PDB entry 7E70 | X-ray diffraction, 2.50 A resolution | chain A

[Chain A]
Molecule: Archaeal-type opsin 1, Archaeal-type opsin 2
Source organism: Chlamydomonas reinhardtii
UniProt: chimeric construct of Q93WP2, Q8RUT8: residues 1-245 from Q93WP2 (Q93WP2_CHLRE) positions 1-245 (same numbers); residues 246-348 from Q8RUT8 positions 207-309 (UniProt number = residue number - 39)
Sequence (356 residues; numbered 1 to 356; the number before each row is that of its first residue):
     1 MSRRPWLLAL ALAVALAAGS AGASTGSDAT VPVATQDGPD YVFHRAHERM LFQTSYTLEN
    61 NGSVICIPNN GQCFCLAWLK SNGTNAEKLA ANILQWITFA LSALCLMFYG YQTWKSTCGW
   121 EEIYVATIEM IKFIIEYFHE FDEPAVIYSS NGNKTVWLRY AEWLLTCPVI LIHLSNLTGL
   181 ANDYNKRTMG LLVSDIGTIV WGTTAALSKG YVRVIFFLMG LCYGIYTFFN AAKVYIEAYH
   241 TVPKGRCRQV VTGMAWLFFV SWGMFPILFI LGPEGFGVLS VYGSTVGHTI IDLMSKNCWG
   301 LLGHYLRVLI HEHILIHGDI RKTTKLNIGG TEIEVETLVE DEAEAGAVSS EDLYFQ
Unresolved in the structure: 1-48, 112-117, 329-330, 353-356
Disulfides: Cys66 forms a disulfide with the same residue of a neighbouring copy of this chain
Disulfides: Cys73-Cys75
Covalently attached groups: N-acetylglucosamine (NAG) linked to Asn61; retinal (RET) linked to Lys296
Differences from the reference sequence: expression tag (349-356)
Ligand contacts: retinal (RET): Glu162, Trp163, Thr166, Ile170, Thr198, Ile199, Gly202, Phe217, Trp262, Phe265, Pro266, Phe269, Ser295

[Summary]
Retinal is covalently linked to Lys296. Covalently linked N-acetylglucosamine: at Asn61.
Chain A is Archaeal-type opsin 1, Archaeal-type opsin 2 (Chlamydomonas reinhardtii); the structure,
Time-resolved serial femtosecond crystallography reveals early structural changes in channelrhodopsin: 250
microsecond structure, was determined by X-ray diffraction (same publication as 7C86, 7E6X, 7E6Y, 7E6Z and
7E71).
